PDB entry 9EXV | electron microscopy, 3.00 A resolution | chains A and E of the 6 polymer chains in the assembly

# Chain A
Molecule: Nitroreductase
Organism: Nocardiopsis dassonvillei
UniProtKB: D7B1W6 (D7B1W6_NOCDD); residues 40-195 here correspond to UniProt positions 2-157 (UniProt number = residue number - 38)
Sequence (198 residues; row label = number of the first residue in the row):
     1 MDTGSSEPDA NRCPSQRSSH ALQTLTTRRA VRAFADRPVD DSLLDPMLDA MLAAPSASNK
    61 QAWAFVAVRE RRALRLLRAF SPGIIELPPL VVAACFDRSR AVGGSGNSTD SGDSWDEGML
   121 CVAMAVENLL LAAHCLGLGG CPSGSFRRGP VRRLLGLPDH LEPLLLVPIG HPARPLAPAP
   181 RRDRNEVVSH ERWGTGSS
Not modelled in the structure: 1-13, 105-114, 196-198
Covalent attachments: flavin mononucleotide (FMN) linked to Cys-121
Sequence notes: initiating methionine (1); expression tag (2-39, 196-198)
Ligand contacts:
  - FMN (flavin mononucleotide), molecule 1: Arg-28, Arg-29, Ala-30, Arg-32, Gly-83, Ile-85, Cys-141, Pro-142, Ser-143, Gly-144, Ser-145, Leu-165, Ala-179
  - FMN, molecule 2: Ala-54, Pro-55, Ser-56, Ala-57, Asn-59, Glu-117, Met-124
What the authors report for this chain:
  - binding site for flavin mononucleotide: Arg-28, Arg-29, Arg-32, Asn-59, Glu-117, Cys-121, Ser-145, Arg-181
  - post-translational modification sites: Cys-121
  - mutagenesis - S58A: decreased catalytic activity
  - catalytic residues: Ser-58 (proposed by the authors, not directly observed)
  - self-association interface (contacts with another copy of this molecule): Pro-172 to Thr-195

# Chain E
Molecule: AlbB
Organism: Nocardiopsis dassonvillei
UniProtKB: D7B1W7 (D7B1W7_NOCDD); residue numbers follow UniProt; this construct covers 1-105
Sequence (105 residues; each row starts with the number of its first residue):
     1 MSAGEPEVRQ VGEELLLLAA YLLSSGRGLL DEPRQYGTFR CLDAARRVLA LAAGTGPHHP
    61 ELDALRGRMD DVMCGPMGDH ELDTLLDQMC ERLATVLEDP DVISD
Not modelled in the structure: 1-6
What the authors report for this chain:
  - catalytic residues: Tyr-36 (proposed by the authors, not directly observed)
  - binding site for flavin mononucleotide: Met-77

# Interface between chain A and chain E
Residue-residue contacts (15):
  Arg-71(A) / Asp-105(E)
  Arg-72(A) / Leu-97(E)
  Arg-72(A) / Glu-98(E)  hydrogen bond (side chain-backbone)
  Arg-72(A) / Ile-103(E)  hydrogen bond (side chain-backbone)
  Arg-72(A) / Ser-104(E)
  Arg-72(A) / Asp-105(E)  hydrogen bond (backbone-backbone)
  Arg-75(A) / Asp-105(E)  hydrogen bond (side chain-backbone)
  Leu-76(A) / Leu-97(E)  hydrophobic
  Phe-80(A) / Cys-90(E)
  Phe-80(A) / Ala-94(E)  hydrophobic
  Phe-80(A) / Leu-97(E)  hydrophobic
  Arg-153(A) / Glu-91(E)  salt bridge
  Arg-153(A) / Ala-94(E)
  Arg-153(A) / Thr-95(E)  hydrogen bond
  Leu-154(A) / Glu-98(E)
Interface residues without a listed pair, chain A (8 interface residues in all): Pro-150
Interface residues without a listed pair, chain E (11 interface residues in all): Leu-93, Asp-99

# Summary
8 residues of chain A face 11 of chain E across their interface, with 5 hydrogen bonds and 1 salt bridge.
Among the polar pairs are Arg-153(A)/Glu-91(E), Arg-72(A)/Glu-98(E) and Arg-72(A)/Ile-103(E). Ligands of chain
A: flavin mononucleotide. From the paper: catalytic residues Ser-58(A) and Tyr-36(E); S58A of chain A reduces
catalytic activity.
Here chain A is Nitroreductase and chain E is AlbB, both from Nocardiopsis dassonvillei. Entry 9EXV (Broad
substrate scope C-C oxidation in cyclodipeptides catalysed by a flavin-dependent filament) was determined by
electron microscopy.
